Entry 5UHC (X-ray diffraction, 3.80 A resolution); this record covers chains C and F of the 9 polymer chains in the assembly.

== Chain C ==
Name: DNA-directed RNA polymerase subunit beta
Source organism: Mycobacterium tuberculosis (strain ATCC 25618 / H37Rv)
Notes: EC 2.7.7.6
Reference sequence: P9WGY9 (RPOB_MYCTU); numbering as in UniProt (aligned over 1-1178)
Chain sequence (1178 residues; each row starts with the number of its first residue):
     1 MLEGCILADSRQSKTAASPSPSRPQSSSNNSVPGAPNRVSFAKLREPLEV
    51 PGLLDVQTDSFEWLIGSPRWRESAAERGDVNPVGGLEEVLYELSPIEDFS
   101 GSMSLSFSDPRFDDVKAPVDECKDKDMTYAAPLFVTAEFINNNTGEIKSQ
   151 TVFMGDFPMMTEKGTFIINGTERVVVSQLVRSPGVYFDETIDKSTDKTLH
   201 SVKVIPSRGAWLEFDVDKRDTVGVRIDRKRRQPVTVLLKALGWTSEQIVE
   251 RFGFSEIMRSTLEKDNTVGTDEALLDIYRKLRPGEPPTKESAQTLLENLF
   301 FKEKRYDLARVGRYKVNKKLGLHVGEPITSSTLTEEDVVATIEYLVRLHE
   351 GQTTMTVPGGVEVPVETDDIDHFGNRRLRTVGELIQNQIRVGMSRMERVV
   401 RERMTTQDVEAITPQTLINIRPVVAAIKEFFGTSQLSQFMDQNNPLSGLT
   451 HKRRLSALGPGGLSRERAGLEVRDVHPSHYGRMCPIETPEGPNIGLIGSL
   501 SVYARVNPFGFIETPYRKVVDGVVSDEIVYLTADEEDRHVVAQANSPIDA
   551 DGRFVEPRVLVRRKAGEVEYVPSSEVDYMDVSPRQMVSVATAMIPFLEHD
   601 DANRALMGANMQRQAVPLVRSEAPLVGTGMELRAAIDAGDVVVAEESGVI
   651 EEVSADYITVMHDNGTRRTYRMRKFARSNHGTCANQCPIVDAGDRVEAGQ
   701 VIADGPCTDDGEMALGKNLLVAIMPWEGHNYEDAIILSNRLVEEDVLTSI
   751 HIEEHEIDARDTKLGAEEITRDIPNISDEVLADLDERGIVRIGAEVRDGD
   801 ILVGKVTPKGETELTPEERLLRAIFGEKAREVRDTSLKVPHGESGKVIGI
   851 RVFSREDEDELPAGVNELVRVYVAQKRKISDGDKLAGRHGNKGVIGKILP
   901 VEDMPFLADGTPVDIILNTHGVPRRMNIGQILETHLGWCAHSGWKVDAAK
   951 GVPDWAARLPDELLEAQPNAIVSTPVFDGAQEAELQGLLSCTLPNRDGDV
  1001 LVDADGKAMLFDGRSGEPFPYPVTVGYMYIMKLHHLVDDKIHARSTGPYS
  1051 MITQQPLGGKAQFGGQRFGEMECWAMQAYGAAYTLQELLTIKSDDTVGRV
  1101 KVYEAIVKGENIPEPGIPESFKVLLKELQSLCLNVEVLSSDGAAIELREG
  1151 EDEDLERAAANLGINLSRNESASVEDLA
Not modelled in the structure: 1-27, 1154-1178
Ligand contacts: rifampicin (RFP): Arg173, Val176, Ser434, Gln435, Leu436, Ser437, Gln438, Phe439, Met440, Asp441, His451, Arg454, Ser456, Leu458, Arg465, Pro489, Asn493, Ile497, Asn610, Arg613, His680
UniProt features mapped onto this chain:
  - natural variant: Val423 (V423A: In strain: vr1), Leu436 (L436P: In strain: vr2), Ser437 (S437T: In strain: vr3), Gln438 to Asp441 (sequence variant, change not given here; In strain: RJ49), Gln438 (Q438L: In strain: vr4), Phe439 (F439V: In strain: RJ37), Met440 to Asn443 (deletion: In strain: RJ55), Asp441 (D441V: In strain: vr3), Leu449 to Lys452 (sequence variant, change not given here; In strain: RJ48), His451 (H451D: In strain: vr5; H451L: In strain: SP28; H451N: In strain: vr6; H451P: In strain: vr8; H451Q: In strain: vr1; H451R: In strain: vr7), Ser456 (S456L: In strain: vr11 and RJ37; S456Q: In strain: vr9; S456W: In strain: vr10), Leu458 (L458P: In strain: vr12 and SP22)
  - mutagenesis: Glu138 (E138R: Weakens interaction with TRCF and CarD), Ile147 (I147A: Weakens interaction with TRCF and CarD), Lys148 (K148A: Does not affect association with TRCF, but weakens interaction with CarD), Ser149 (S149A: Does not affect association with TRCF, but weakens interaction with CarD)

== Chain F ==
Name: RNA polymerase sigma factor SigA
Source organism: Mycobacterium tuberculosis (strain ATCC 25618 / H37Rv)
Reference sequence: P9WGI1 (SIGA_MYCTU); residues 1-528 here = UniProt positions 1-528
Chain sequence (528 residues; row label = number of the first residue in the row):
     1 MAATKASTATDEPVKRTATKSPAASASGAKTGAKRTAAKSASGSPPAKRA
    51 TKPAARSVKPASAPQDTTTSTIPKRKTRAAAKSAAAKAPSARGHATKPRA
   101 PKDAQHEAATDPEDALDSVEELDAEPDLDVEPGEDLDLDAADLNLDDLED
   151 DVAPDADDDLDSGDDEDHEDLEAEAAVAPGQTADDDEEIAEPTEKDKASG
   201 DFVWDEDESEALRQARKDAELTASADSVRAYLKQIGKVALLNAEEEVELA
   251 KRIEAGLYATQLMTELSERGEKLPAAQRRDMMWICRDGDRAKNHLLEANL
   301 RLVVSLAKRYTGRGMAFLDLIQEGNLGLIRAVEKFDYTKGYKFSTYATWW
   351 IRQAITRAMADQARTIRIPVHMVEVINKLGRIQRELLQDLGREPTPEELA
   401 KEMDITPEKVLEIQQYAREPISLDQTIGDEGDSQLGDFIEDSEAVVAVDA
   451 VSFTLLQDQLQSVLDTLSEREAGVVRLRFGLTDGQPRTLDEIGQVYGVTR
   501 ERIRQIESKTMSKLRHPSRSQVLRDYLD
Not modelled in the structure: 1-206
Ligand contacts: rifampicin (RFP): Gly428, Asp429, Glu430

== Interface between chain C and chain F ==
Pairs across the interface (65; chain C residue first):
  Val152(C) - Gln388(F)
  Phe153(C) - Leu387(F)
  Phe153(C) - Gln388(F)  hydrogen bond (backbone-side chain)
  Phe153(C) - Gly391(F)
  Phe153(C) - Arg392(F)
  Asp156(C) - Glu393(F)
  Arg279(C) - Ala215(F)
  Arg282(C) - Arg229(F)
  Pro283(C) - Ser224(F)  hydrogen bond (backbone-side chain)
  Gly284(C) - Ala219(F)  hydrogen bond (backbone-backbone)
  Gly284(C) - Thr222(F)
  Gly284(C) - Lys233(F)
  Glu285(C) - Ala219(F)
  Glu285(C) - Arg229(F)  salt bridge
  Pro287(C) - Leu212(F)
  Pro287(C) - Ala215(F)
  Pro287(C) - Arg216(F)
  Pro287(C) - Ala219(F)
  Lys289(C) - Asp207(F)  hydrogen bond (side chain-backbone)
  Lys289(C) - Leu212(F)
  Arg398(C) - Lys308(F)
  Arg398(C) - Arg309(F)  hydrogen bond (side chain-backbone)
  Arg398(C) - Thr311(F)
  Glu402(C) - Arg309(F)  salt bridge
  Gln415(C) - Gln388(F)
  Ile420(C) - Leu387(F)  hydrophobic
  Arg421(C) - Gly380(F)
  Gln435(C) - Gly428(F)  hydrogen bond (side chain-backbone)
  Arg465(C) - Glu430(F)  salt bridge
  Asn775(C) - Leu527(F)
  Asn775(C) - Asp528(F)
  Thr815(C) - Phe453(F)
  Pro816(C) - Phe479(F)
  Pro816(C) - Gly480(F)
  Glu817(C) - Gln457(F)
  Arg819(C) - Arg478(F)  hydrogen bond (side chain-backbone)
  Arg819(C) - Phe479(F)  hydrogen bond (side chain-backbone)
  Arg819(C) - Pro486(F)
  Leu820(C) - Val475(F)  hydrophobic
  Leu820(C) - Phe479(F)  hydrophobic
  Leu821(C) - Leu456(F)  hydrophobic
  Ile824(C) - Leu514(F)  hydrophobic
  Ile824(C) - Arg515(F)
  Phe825(C) - Ser518(F)
  Phe825(C) - Leu523(F)  hydrophobic
  Phe825(C) - Arg524(F)
  Glu827(C) - Arg524(F)  salt bridge
  Glu827(C) - Leu527(F)
  Arg855(C) - Leu411(F)
  Glu860(C) - Pro396(F)
  Ala863(C) - Leu411(F)
  Pro1048(C) - Glu440(F)
  Tyr1049(C) - Asp441(F)  hydrogen bond (backbone-backbone)
  Ser1050(C) - Asp441(F)
  Met1051(C) - Ile439(F)  hydrophobic
  Met1051(C) - Asp441(F)
  Gln1054(C) - Asp441(F)  hydrogen bond
  Leu1057(C) - Asp437(F)
  Leu1057(C) - Phe438(F)
  Leu1057(C) - Glu440(F)
  Tyr1103(C) - Ala447(F)  hydrophobic
  Tyr1103(C) - Val448(F)  hydrophobic
  Glu1104(C) - Val451(F)
  Val1107(C) - Val451(F)  hydrophobic
  Lys1108(C) - Leu455(F)
Also at the interface, not in a pair above, chain C (51 interface residues in all): Lys116, Pro132, Phe134, Glu272, Leu275, Thr405, Ala823, Thr1046, Gly1058, Gln1062, Val1100
Also at the interface, not in a pair above, chain F (57 interface residues in all): Ala211, Glu220, Arg384, Gln415, Ala444, Val445, Thr454, Leu460, Leu481, Met511, Tyr526

== In short ==
Chain C and chain F form an interface of 51 and 57 residues respectively; the contacts include 10 hydrogen
bonds and 4 salt bridges. Polar contacts include Glu285(C)-Arg229(F), Glu402(C)-Arg309(F) and
Arg465(C)-Glu430(F). Rifampicin is bound between chain C and chain F.
Here chain C is DNA-directed RNA polymerase subunit beta and chain F is RNA polymerase sigma factor SigA, both
from Mycobacterium tuberculosis (strain ATCC 25618 / H37Rv). Entry 5UHC (Crystal structure of Mycobacterium
tuberculosis transcription initiation complex containing 3nt RNA in complex with Rifampin) was determined by
X-ray diffraction (same publication as 5UH5, 5UH6, 5UH8, 5UH9, 5UHA, 5UHB and 4 further entries).
